PDB entry 3OCP | X-ray diffraction, 2.49 A resolution | chains A and B

# Chain A (and B)
Name: PRKG1 protein
From: Homo sapiens
Notes: EC 2.7.11.12; fragment: Cyclic nucleotie binding domain; chain B of this document is another copy of the same molecule, construct and numbering; everything in this record applies to it too
Reference sequence: Q6P5T7 (Q6P5T7_HUMAN); numbering as in UniProt (aligned over 92-227)
Sequence (139 residues; row label = number of the first residue in the row):
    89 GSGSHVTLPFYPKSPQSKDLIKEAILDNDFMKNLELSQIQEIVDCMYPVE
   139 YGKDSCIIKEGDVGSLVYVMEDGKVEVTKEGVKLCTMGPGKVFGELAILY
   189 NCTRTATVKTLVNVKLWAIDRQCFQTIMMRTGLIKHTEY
Disordered / not traced: 89-91, 219-227 (chain B: 89-91, 220-227)
Construct notes: expression tag (89-91)
Residues lining bound ligands: adenosine-3',5'-cyclic-monophosphate (CMP): Ile-146, Val-165, Leu-172, Cys-173, Phe-181, Gly-182, Glu-183, Leu-184, Ala-185, Thr-191, Arg-192, Thr-193, Ala-194, Val-196
From the paper describing this entry:
  - binding site for adenosine-3',5'-cyclic-monophosphate: Val-165, Leu-172, Cys-173, Met-175, Gly-182, Glu-183, Ala-185, Arg-192
  - mutagenesis - T193A (27-29 fold): decreased catalytic activity on cGMP (citing earlier work)

# Interface between chain A and chain B
Residue-residue contacts (20):
  His-93(A) with Glu-123(B), salt bridge
  Asn-121(A) with Tyr-188(B); Asn-189(B), hydrogen bond (backbone-side chain)
  Leu-122(A) with Tyr-188(B), hydrophobic
  Leu-187(A) with Tyr-188(B), hydrogen bond (backbone-side chain)
  Tyr-188(A) with Leu-184(B), hydrophobic; Thr-193(B)
  Asn-189(A) with Asp-117(B)
  Phe-212(A) with Tyr-188(B), hydrophobic
  Gln-213(A) with Asp-117(B); Phe-118(B)
  Thr-214(A) with Asn-121(B), hydrogen bond
  Met-216(A) with Leu-187(B); Tyr-188(B), hydrophobic
  Met-217(A) with Phe-118(B); Met-119(B), hydrophobic; Asn-121(B); Leu-122(B), hydrophobic; Leu-187(B), hydrophobic; Met-216(B), hydrophobic
Interface residues without a listed pair, chain A (12 interface residues in all): Ile-186
Interface residues without a listed pair, chain B (14 interface residues in all): Cys-190, Phe-212

# Overview
Chain A and chain B form an interface of 12 and 14 residues respectively; the contacts include 3 hydrogen
bonds and 1 salt bridge. Among the polar pairs are His-93(A)/Glu-123(B), Asn-121(A)/Asn-189(B) and
Leu-187(A)/Tyr-188(B). From the paper: a binding site for adenosine-3',5'-cyclic-monophosphate at Val-165(A),
Leu-172(A) and Cys-173(A) among others; T193A of chain A reduces catalytic activity on cGMP.
Both chains are PRKG1 protein (Homo sapiens). Entry 3OCP (Crystal structure of cAMP bound cGMP-dependent
protein kinase(92-227)) was determined by X-ray diffraction, deposited together with 3OD0 and 3OGJ.
